6PB1 - chains B and N of the 6 polymer chains in the assembly; structure by electron microscopy, 2.80 A resolution.

# Chain B
Molecule: Guanine nucleotide-binding protein G(I)/G(S)/G(T) subunit beta-1
Organism: Homo sapiens
UniProt: P62873 (GBB1_HUMAN); residue numbers follow UniProt; this construct covers 2-340
Sequence (345 residues; each row starts with the number of its first residue; numbers below 1 keep their minus sign (Met-4 is residue -4)):
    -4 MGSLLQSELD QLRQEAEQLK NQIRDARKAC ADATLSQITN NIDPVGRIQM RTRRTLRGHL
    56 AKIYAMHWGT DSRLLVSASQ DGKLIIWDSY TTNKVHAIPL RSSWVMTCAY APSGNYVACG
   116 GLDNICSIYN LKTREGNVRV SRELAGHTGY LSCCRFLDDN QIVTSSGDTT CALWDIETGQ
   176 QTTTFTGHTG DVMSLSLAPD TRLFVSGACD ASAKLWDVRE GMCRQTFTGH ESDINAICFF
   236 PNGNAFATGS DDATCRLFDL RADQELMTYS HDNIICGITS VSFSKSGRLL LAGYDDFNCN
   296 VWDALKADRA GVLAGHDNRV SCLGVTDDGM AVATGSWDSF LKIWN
Disordered / not traced: -4 to 2
Construct notes: initiating methionine (-4); expression tag (-3 to 1)
UniProt features mapped onto this chain:
  - modified residue: Ser2 (N-acetylserine), His266 (Phosphohistidine)

# Chain N
Molecule: Nanobody 35
Organism: synthetic construct
Notes: antibody fragment or engineered binder
Sequence (140 residues; numbered -1 to 138; the number before each row is that of its first residue; numbers below 1 keep their minus sign (Met-1 is residue -1)):
    -1 MAQVQLQESG GGLVQPGGSL RLSCAASGFT FSNYKMNWVR QAPGKGLEWV SDISQSGASI
    59 SYTGSVKGRF TISRDNAKNT LYLQMNSLKP EDTAVYYCAR CPAPFTRDCF DVTSTTYAYR
   119 GQGTQVTVSS HHHHHHEPEA
Disordered / not traced: -1 to 0, 127-138
Disulfide bonds: Cys22-Cys96, Cys99-Cys107

# How chain B and chain N interact
Residue-residue contacts (20):
  Arg8(B) with Gln120(N), hydrogen bond
  Arg19(B) with Gln3(N)
  Cys204(B) with Tyr117(N), hydrogen bond (backbone-side chain)
  Asp205(B) with Ala116(N); Tyr117(N)
  Ala206(B) with Tyr117(N), hydrogen bond (backbone-side chain)
  Thr223(B) with Gln1(N)
  His225(B) with Val2(N)
  Glu226(B) with Val2(N); Gly26(N); Phe27(N); Thr28(N); Tyr32(N), hydrogen bond; Arg98(N), hydrogen bond (backbone-side chain)
  Ser227(B) with Pro100(N), hydrogen bond (side chain-backbone); Tyr117(N), hydrogen bond (backbone-side chain)
  Asp228(B) with Pro100(N); Tyr117(N), hydrogen bond
  Asp246(B) with Pro102(N)
  Asp247(B) with Pro102(N)
Interface residues without a listed pair, chain B (15 interface residues in all): Lys15, Thr184, Ile270
Interface residues without a listed pair, chain N (16 interface residues in all): Ala101, Phe103, Thr114

# Overview
15 residues of chain B face 16 of chain N across their interface, with 8 hydrogen bonds. Polar pairs include
Arg8(B)-Gln120(N), Cys204(B)-Tyr117(N) and Ala206(B)-Tyr117(N).
Here chain B is Guanine nucleotide-binding protein G(I)/G(S)/G(T) subunit beta-1 (Homo sapiens) and chain N is
Nanobody 35 (synthetic construct). Entry 6PB1 (Cryo-EM structure of Urocortin 1-bound Corticotropin-releasing
factor 2 receptor in complex with Gs protein and Nb35) was determined by electron microscopy, deposited
together with 6PB0.
